Entry 4M6H (X-ray diffraction, 2.19 A resolution); this record covers chain A.

# Chain A
Protein: Peptidoglycan Amidase Rv3717
From: Mycobacterium tuberculosis
Notes: EC 3.5.-.-
Reference sequence: O69684 (O69684_MYCTU); residue numbers follow UniProt; this construct covers 20-241
Amino-acid sequence (225 residues; each row starts with the number of its first residue):
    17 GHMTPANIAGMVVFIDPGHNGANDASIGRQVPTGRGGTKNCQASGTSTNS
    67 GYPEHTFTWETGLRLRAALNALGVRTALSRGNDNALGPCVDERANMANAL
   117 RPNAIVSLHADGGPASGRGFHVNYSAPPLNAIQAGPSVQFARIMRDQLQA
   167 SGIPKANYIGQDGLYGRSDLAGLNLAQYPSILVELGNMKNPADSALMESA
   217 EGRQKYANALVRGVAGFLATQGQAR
Disordered / not traced: 17-23, 38-61, 238-241
Differences from the reference sequence: expression tag (17-19)
What the authors report for this chain:
  - conformationally variable residues (loop rearrangement): His35

# Overview
The paper reports conformational variability at His35.
Chain A is Peptidoglycan Amidase Rv3717 (Mycobacterium tuberculosis); the structure, Structure of the reduced,
metal-free form of Mycobacterium tuberculosis peptidoglycan amidase Rv3717, was determined by X-ray
diffraction (same publication as 4M6G and 4M6I).
